Entry 6I3I (X-ray diffraction, 2.97 A resolution); this record covers chain A.

[Chain A]
Molecule: Angiotensinogen
Organism: Homo sapiens
UniProt: P01019 (ANGT_HUMAN); residues 1-452 here correspond to UniProt positions 34-485 (UniProt number = residue number + 33)
Amino-acid sequence (458 residues; each row starts with the number of its first residue):
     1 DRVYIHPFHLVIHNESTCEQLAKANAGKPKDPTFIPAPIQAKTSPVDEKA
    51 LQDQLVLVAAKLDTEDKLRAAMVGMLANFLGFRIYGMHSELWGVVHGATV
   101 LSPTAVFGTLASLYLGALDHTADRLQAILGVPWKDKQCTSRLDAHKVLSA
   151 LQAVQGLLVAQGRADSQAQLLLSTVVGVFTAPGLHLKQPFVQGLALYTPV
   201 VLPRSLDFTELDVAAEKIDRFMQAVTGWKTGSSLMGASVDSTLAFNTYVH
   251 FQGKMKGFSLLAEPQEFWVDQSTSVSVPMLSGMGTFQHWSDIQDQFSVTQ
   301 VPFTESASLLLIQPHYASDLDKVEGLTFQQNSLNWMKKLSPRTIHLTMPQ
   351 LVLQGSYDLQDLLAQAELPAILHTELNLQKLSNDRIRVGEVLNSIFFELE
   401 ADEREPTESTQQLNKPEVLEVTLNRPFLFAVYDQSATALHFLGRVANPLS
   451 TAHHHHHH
Disordered / not traced: 22-29, 403-416, 451-458
Construct notes: engineered mutation Gln137 (Asn170 in P01019), Ser232 (Cys265 in P01019), Gln271 (Asn304 in P01019), Gln295 (Asn328 in P01019), Ser308 (Cys341 in P01019); expression tag (453-458)
Disulfides: Cys18-Cys138
Ligand contacts: N-acetylglucosamine (NAG; 2-acetamido-2-deoxy-beta-D-glucopyranose): Asn14, Ser16, Thr17, Lys146
Reported in the primary citation:
  - post-translational modification sites: Asn14
  - mutagenesis - N334T: unchanged catalytic activity
  - mutagenesis - N14Q (2.5-fold), N14Q/N137Q/N271Q/N295Q (2.5-fold): increased catalytic activity
  - disease-associated variants - L10F (2-fold): increased catalytic activity on renin (citing earlier work)
  - disease-associated variants - M235T: increased expression (citing earlier work)

[Summary]
Ligands of chain A: N-acetylglucosamine. The paper reports that N14Q and N14Q/N137Q/N271Q/N295Q increase
catalytic activity; a modification site at Asn14; 5 substitutions were tested in all.
Chain A is Angiotensinogen (Homo sapiens); the structure, Crystal structure of reactive center loop (RCL)
cleaved angiotensinogen, was determined by X-ray diffraction, deposited together with 6I3F, 5M3X and 5M3Y.
